PDB entry 5U8T | electron microscopy, 4.90 A resolution (low resolution: residue-level contacts below are approximate; hydrogen-bond / salt-bridge calls are withheld) | chains 2 and 5 of the 12 polymer chains in the assembly

[Chain 2]
Molecule: DNA replication licensing factor MCM2
From: Saccharomyces cerevisiae (strain ATCC 204508 / S288c)
Notes: EC 3.6.4.12
UniProtKB: P29469 (MCM2_YEAST); numbering as in UniProt (aligned over 1-868)
Amino-acid sequence (868 residues; row label = number of the first residue in the row):
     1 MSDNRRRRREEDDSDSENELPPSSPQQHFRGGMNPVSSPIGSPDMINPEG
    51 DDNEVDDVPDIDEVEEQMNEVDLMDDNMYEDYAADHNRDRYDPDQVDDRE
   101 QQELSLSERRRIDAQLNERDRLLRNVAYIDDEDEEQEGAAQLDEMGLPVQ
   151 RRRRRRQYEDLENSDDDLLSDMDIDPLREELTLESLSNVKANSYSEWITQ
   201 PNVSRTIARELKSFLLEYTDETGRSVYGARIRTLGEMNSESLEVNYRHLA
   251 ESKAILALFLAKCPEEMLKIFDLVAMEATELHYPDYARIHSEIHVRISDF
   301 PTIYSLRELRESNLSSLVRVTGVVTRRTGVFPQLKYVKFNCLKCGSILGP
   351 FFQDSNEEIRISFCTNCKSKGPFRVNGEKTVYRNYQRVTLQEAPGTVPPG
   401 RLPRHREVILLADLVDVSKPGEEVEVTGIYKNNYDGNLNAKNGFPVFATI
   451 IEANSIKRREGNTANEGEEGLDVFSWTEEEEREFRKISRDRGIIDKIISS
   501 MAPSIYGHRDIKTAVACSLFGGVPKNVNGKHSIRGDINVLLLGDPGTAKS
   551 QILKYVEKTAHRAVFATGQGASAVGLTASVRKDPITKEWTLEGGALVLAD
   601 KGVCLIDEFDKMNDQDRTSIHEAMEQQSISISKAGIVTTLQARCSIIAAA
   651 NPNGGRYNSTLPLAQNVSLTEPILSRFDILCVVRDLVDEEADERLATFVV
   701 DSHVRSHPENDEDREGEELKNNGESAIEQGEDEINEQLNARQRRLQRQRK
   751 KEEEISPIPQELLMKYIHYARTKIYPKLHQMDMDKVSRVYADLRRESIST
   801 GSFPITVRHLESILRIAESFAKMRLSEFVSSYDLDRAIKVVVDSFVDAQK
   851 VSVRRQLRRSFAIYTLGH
Disordered / not traced: 1-200, 343-347, 361-374, 460-472, 707-755, 865-868
Ligand contacts:
  - AMP-PNP (ANP; phosphoaminophosphonic acid-adenylate ester), molecule 1: Ser504, Ile505, Tyr506, Gly507, Asp544, Pro545, Gly546, Thr547, Ala548, Lys549, Ser550, Gln551, Glu608, Asn651, Leu695
  - AMP-PNP (ANP), molecule 2: Ile533, Arg534, His621, Glu625, Arg676, Val807, Arg808, Glu811
Swiss-Prot annotation at these positions:
  - zinc finger: Cys341 to Cys367 (C4-type)
  - motif: Ser675 to Asp678 (Arginine finger)
  - binding site (ATP): Gly543 to Ser550
  - modified residue (Phosphoserine): Ser14, Ser16, Ser23, Ser164, Ser170

[Chain 5]
Molecule: Minichromosome maintenance protein 5
From: Saccharomyces cerevisiae (strain ATCC 204508 / S288c)
Notes: EC 3.6.4.12
UniProtKB: P29496 (MCM5_YEAST); residues 1-775 here = UniProt positions 1-775
Amino-acid sequence (775 residues; numbered 1 to 775; the number before each row is that of its first residue):
     1 MSFDRPEIYSAPVLQGESPNDDDNTEIIKSFKNFILEFRLDSQFIYRDQL
    51 RNNILVKNYSLTVNMEHLIGYNEDIYKKLSDEPSDIIPLFETAITQVAKR
   101 ISILSRAQSANNNDKDPENTSMDTDSLLLNSLPTFQLILNSNANQIPLRD
   151 LDSEHVSKIVRLSGIIISTSVLSSRATYLSIMCRNCRHTTSITINNFNSI
   201 TGNTVSLPRSCLSTIESESSMANESNIGDESTKKNCGPDPYIIIHESSKF
   251 IDQQFLKLQEIPELVPVGEMPRNLTMTCDRYLTNKVIPGTRVTIVGIYSI
   301 YNSKNGAGSGRSGGGNGGSGVAIRTPYIKILGIQSDVETSSIWNSVTMFT
   351 EEEEEEFLQLSRNPKLYEILTNSIAPSIFGNEDIKKAIVCLLMGGSKKIL
   401 PDGMRLRGDINVLLLGDPGTAKSQLLKFVEKVSPIAVYTSGKGSSAAGLT
   451 ASVQRDPMTREFYLEGGAMVLADGGVVCIDEFDKMRDEDRVAIHEAMEQQ
   501 TISIAKAGITTVLNSRTSVLAAANPIYGRYDDLKSPGDNIDFQTTILSRF
   551 DMIFIVKDDHNEERDISIANHVINIHTGNANAMQNQQEENGSEISIEKMK
   601 RYITYCRLKCAPRLSPQAAEKLSSNFVTIRKQLLINELESTERSSIPITI
   651 RQLEAIIRITESLAKLELSPIAQERHVDEAIRLFQASTMDAASQDPIGGL
   701 NQASGTSLSEIRRFEQELKRRLPIGWSTSYQTLRREFVDTHRFSQLALDK
   751 ALYALEKHETIQLRHQGQNIYRSGV
Disordered / not traced: 1-20, 107-129, 198-203, 212-234, 305-320, 644-646, 694-775
Cystine bridges: Cys186-Cys211
Ligand contacts:
  - AMP-PNP (ANP; phosphoaminophosphonic acid-adenylate ester), molecule 1: Ser377, Ile378, Phe379, Pro418, Gly419, Thr420, Ala421, Lys422, Ser423, Gln424, Asp480, Ala522, Asn524, Ile568
  - AMP-PNP (ANP), molecule 2: Leu406, Gln499, Thr545, Arg549, Ile650, Arg651, Glu654
Swiss-Prot annotation at these positions:
  - motif: Ser548 to Asp551 (Arginine finger)
  - binding site (ATP): Gly416 to Ser423

[How chain 2 and chain 5 interact]
Residue-residue contacts (129):
  Arg327(2) - Glu269(5)
  Val330(2) - Pro326(5)
  Phe331(2) - Ile323(5)
  Phe331(2) - Arg324(5)
  Phe331(2) - Pro326(5)
  Pro332(2) - Ile300(5)
  Gln333(2) - Val321(5)
  Gln333(2) - Ala322(5)
  Leu334(2) - Ala322(5)
  Asn356(2) - Val321(5)
  Glu378(2) - Asp85(5)
  Lys379(2) - Asp81(5)
  Lys379(2) - Glu82(5)
  Tyr382(2) - Ser153(5)
  Tyr382(2) - Val156(5)
  Arg383(2) - Ser153(5)
  Asn384(2) - Asp152(5)
  Tyr385(2) - Ile323(5)
  Arg387(2) - Ile323(5)
  Asp416(2) - Arg149(5)
  Asp416(2) - Glu269(5)
  Asp416(2) - Arg272(5)
  Ser418(2) - Glu269(5)
  Lys419(2) - Gly268(5)
  Lys419(2) - Glu269(5)
  Pro420(2) - Glu269(5)
  Lys525(2) - His576(5)
  Lys525(2) - Thr577(5)
  Val527(2) - Ile575(5)
  Lys530(2) - Phe428(5)
  Lys530(2) - Ile596(5)
  His531(2) - Ser377(5)
  His531(2) - Gln424(5)
  Ile533(2) - His576(5)
  Val580(2) - Ala446(5)
  Ile585(2) - Pro457(5)
  Thr586(2) - Pro457(5)
  Thr586(2) - Met458(5)
  Lys587(2) - Pro457(5)
  Lys587(2) - Met458(5)
  Leu591(2) - Met270(5)
  Leu591(2) - Ala446(5)
  Val597(2) - Gly268(5)
  Asp600(2) - Val267(5)
  Asp600(2) - Gly268(5)
  Lys601(2) - Val267(5)
  Thr618(2) - Lys442(5)
  Thr618(2) - Glu481(5)
  Thr618(2) - Lys484(5)
  Glu622(2) - Ser440(5)
  Glu622(2) - Asp480(5)
  Glu625(2) - Ser423(5)
  Glu625(2) - Gln424(5)
  Glu625(2) - Lys427(5)
  Gln626(2) - Lys427(5)
  Gln626(2) - Tyr438(5)
  Gln626(2) - Ser440(5)
  Ile629(2) - Ser445(5)
  Ser630(2) - Ser440(5)
  Ser630(2) - Gly441(5)
  Ser630(2) - Ser444(5)
  Ser630(2) - Ser445(5)
  Ile631(2) - Gly441(5)
  Ile631(2) - Lys442(5)
  Ile631(2) - Gly443(5)
  Ile631(2) - Ser444(5)
  Ile631(2) - Ser445(5)
  Ile631(2) - Ala446(5)
  Ser632(2) - Lys442(5)
  Ser632(2) - Gly443(5)
  Ser632(2) - Ser445(5)
  Ser632(2) - Ala446(5)
  Ser632(2) - Ala447(5)
  Ser632(2) - Gly448(5)
  Ser632(2) - Arg486(5)
  Lys633(2) - Ala446(5)
  Ala634(2) - Ala446(5)
  Ala634(2) - Ala447(5)
  Ala634(2) - Gly448(5)
  Gly635(2) - Ala446(5)
  Gly635(2) - Glu465(5)
  Ile636(2) - Ile167(5)
  Ile636(2) - Ala446(5)
  Ile636(2) - Ala447(5)
  Val637(2) - Ser444(5)
  Val637(2) - Ala447(5)
  Val637(2) - Ala468(5)
  Thr638(2) - Ser444(5)
  Thr638(2) - Ser445(5)
  Thr638(2) - Ala446(5)
  Thr639(2) - Ser445(5)
  Leu640(2) - Pro271(5)
  Gln641(2) - Pro262(5)
  Gln641(2) - Glu263(5)
  Gln641(2) - Pro266(5)
  Thr670(2) - Tyr527(5)
  Glu671(2) - Arg529(5)
  Pro672(2) - Pro418(5)
  Arg676(2) - Pro418(5)
  Lys777(2) - Thr577(5)
  Leu778(2) - Ile573(5)
  Leu778(2) - Thr577(5)
  Gln780(2) - Ile573(5)
  Gln780(2) - Asn574(5)
  Gln780(2) - Thr577(5)
  Gln780(2) - Ala580(5)
  Met783(2) - Ile573(5)
  Asp784(2) - Asn570(5)
  Ser787(2) - Ala569(5)
  Ser787(2) - Asn570(5)
  Ser787(2) - Ile573(5)
  Tyr790(2) - Asp565(5)
  Ala791(2) - Ile566(5)
  Arg794(2) - His560(5)
  Arg794(2) - Asp565(5)
  Arg795(2) - Glu562(5)
  Ser797(2) - His560(5)
  Ile798(2) - His560(5)
  Ile798(2) - Glu562(5)
  Phe803(2) - Arg529(5)
  Phe803(2) - Asp558(5)
  Phe803(2) - His560(5)
  Thr806(2) - Pro418(5)
  Thr806(2) - Gly419(5)
  Val807(2) - Gly419(5)
  Leu810(2) - Ala569(5)
  Leu810(2) - Val572(5)
  Glu811(2) - His576(5)
  Leu814(2) - His576(5)
Also at the interface, not in a pair above, chain 2 (80 interface residues in all): Glu240, Asp354, Glu357, Glu588, Trp589, Ser619, His621, Val786, Gly801, Ser802
Also at the interface, not in a pair above, chain 5 (77 interface residues in all): Glu154, Gln259, Pro376, Ser452, Gln454, Gly467, Leu471, Asn524, Gly528, Asp559, Gly578, Ala582

[In short]
The interface between chain 2 and chain 5 involves 80 residues on one side and 77 on the other. One AMP-PNP
molecule is bound between chain 2 and chain 5. Ligands of chain 2: AMP-PNP. Ligands of chain 5: AMP-PNP.
Chain 2 is DNA replication licensing factor MCM2 and chain 5 is Minichromosome maintenance protein 5, both
from Saccharomyces cerevisiae (strain ATCC 204508 / S288c); the structure, Structure of Eukaryotic CMG
Helicase at a Replication Fork and Implications, was determined by electron microscopy together with 5U8S from
the same study.
